PDB entry 7MD5 | electron microscopy, 5.20 A resolution (low resolution: residue-level contacts below are approximate; hydrogen-bond / salt-bridge calls are withheld) | chains S and T of the 12 polymer chains in the assembly

# Chain S
Protein: Insulin chain A
Organism: Homo sapiens
UniProtKB: P01308 (INS_HUMAN); residues 1701-1721 here correspond to UniProt positions 90-110 (UniProt number = residue number - 1611)
Amino-acid sequence (21 residues; numbered 1701 to 1721; the number before each row is that of its first residue):
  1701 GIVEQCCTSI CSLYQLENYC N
Disulfide bonds: Cys-1706/Cys-1711

# Chain T
Protein: Insulin B chain
Organism: Homo sapiens
UniProtKB: P01308 (INS_HUMAN); residues 1801-1830 here correspond to UniProt positions 25-54 (UniProt number = residue number - 1776)
Amino-acid sequence (30 residues; each row starts with the number of its first residue):
  1801 FVNQHLCGSH LVEALYLVCG ERGFFYTPKT

# How chain S and chain T interact
Residue-residue contacts (27):
  Ile-1702(S) with Leu-1811(T)
  Cys-1706(S) with Gln-1804(T); His-1805(T); Leu-1806(T); Leu-1811(T)
  Cys-1707(S) with His-1805(T); Leu-1806(T)
  Thr-1708(S) with His-1805(T)
  Ser-1709(S) with His-1805(T)
  Ile-1710(S) with Asn-1803(T); Gln-1804(T); His-1805(T)
  Cys-1711(S) with Phe-1801(T)
  Ser-1712(S) with Phe-1801(T)
  Leu-1713(S) with Phe-1801(T); Val-1818(T)
  Leu-1716(S) with Leu-1815(T); Val-1818(T)
  Tyr-1719(S) with Cys-1819(T); Gly-1823(T)
  Cys-1720(S) with Val-1818(T); Cys-1819(T); Gly-1823(T)
  Asn-1721(S) with Arg-1822(T); Gly-1823(T); Phe-1824(T); Phe-1825(T)
Interface residues without a listed pair, chain S (14 interface residues in all): Val-1703
Interface residues without a listed pair, chain T (15 interface residues in all): Val-1802, Cys-1807

# Overview
The interface between chain S and chain T involves 14 residues on one side and 15 on the other.
Chain S is Insulin chain A and chain T is Insulin B chain, both from Homo sapiens; the structure, Insulin
receptor ectodomain dimer complexed with two IRPA-9 partial agonists, was determined by electron microscopy
(same publication as 7MD4).
